8DJ0 - chain A; structure by X-ray diffraction, 2.70 A resolution.

Chain A:
Molecule: Ion transport protein
Source organism: Aliarcobacter butzleri RM4018
Reference sequence: A8EVM5 (A8EVM5_ALIB4); residues 1001-1239 here correspond to UniProt positions 1-239 (UniProt number = residue number - 1000)
Chain sequence (257 residues; numbered 983 to 1239; the number before each row is that of its first residue):
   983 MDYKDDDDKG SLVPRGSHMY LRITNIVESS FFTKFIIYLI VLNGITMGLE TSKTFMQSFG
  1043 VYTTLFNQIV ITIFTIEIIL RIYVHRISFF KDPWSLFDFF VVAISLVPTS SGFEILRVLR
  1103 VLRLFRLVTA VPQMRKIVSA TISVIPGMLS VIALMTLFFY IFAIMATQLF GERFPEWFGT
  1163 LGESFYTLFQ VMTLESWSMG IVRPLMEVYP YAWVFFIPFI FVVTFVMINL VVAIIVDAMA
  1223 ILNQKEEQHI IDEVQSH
Unresolved in the structure: 983-998, 1239
Differences from the reference sequence: initiating methionine (983); expression tag (984-1000); engineered mutation Thr1123 (Leu123 in A8EVM5)
Ligand contacts:
  - CPS (3-[(3-cholamidopropyl)dimethylammonio]-1-propanesulfonate), molecule 1: Lys1118, Ile1119, Ala1122, Val1126, Gly1129, Met1130, Val1133, Leu1212, Ala1215, Ile1216, Asp1219, Ala1220, Ile1223
  - CPS, molecule 2: Ala1122, Ser1125, Val1126, Asn1211, Val1214, Ala1215, Ile1216, Val1218, Asp1219, Ala1220, Ile1223, Leu1224, Lys1227
  - 1,2-dimyristoyl-sn-glycero-3-phosphocholine (PX4), molecule 1: Ile1022, Val1023, Gly1026, Ile1027, Gly1030, Leu1031, Thr1033, Ser1034, Lys1035, Thr1036, Leu1106, Leu1109, Ala1135, Thr1138, Leu1139, Tyr1142, Thr1162, Leu1163, Gly1164, Phe1167
  - 1,2-dimyristoyl-sn-glycero-3-phosphocholine (PX4), molecule 2: Pro1075, Trp1076, Phe1079, Phe1107, Thr1111, Val1120, Ser1121, Leu1136, Phe1140, Val1204
  - 1,2-dimyristoyl-sn-glycero-3-phosphocholine (PX4), molecule 3: Phe1079, Glu1096, Ile1097, Leu1101, Leu1104, Phe1107, Phe1144, Leu1151, Phe1152, Arg1155, Val1190, Tyr1191, Tyr1193, Ala1194, Val1196, Phe1197
  - 1,2-dimyristoyl-sn-glycero-3-phosphocholine (PX4), molecule 4: Ile1134, Met1137, Thr1138, Phe1141, Thr1162, Gly1164, Glu1165, Phe1167, Tyr1168, Phe1171, Met1174, Met1188, Pro1192, Trp1195, Ile1199, Phe1203, Phe1207, Met1209, Leu1212
  - 1,2-dimyristoyl-sn-glycero-3-phosphocholine (PX4), molecule 5: Phe1171, Met1174, Thr1175, Leu1176, Ile1202, Phe1203, Thr1206, Phe1207, Met1209, Ile1210, Leu1212
Reported in the primary citation:
  - interface residues: Asn1211
  - conformationally variable residues (side-chain flip): Asn1211

Overview:
Bound to chain A: 5 copies of 1,2-dimyristoyl-sn-glycero-3-phosphocholine and compound CPS. From the paper:
the interface residue Asn1211; conformational variability at Asn1211.
Chain A is Ion transport protein (Aliarcobacter butzleri RM4018); the structure, Crystal structure of NavAb
L123T as a basis for the human Nav1.7 Inherited Erythromelalgia I848T mutation, was determined by X-ray
diffraction together with 8DIZ and 8DJ1 from the same study.
